PDB entry 5A39 | X-ray diffraction, 2.80 A resolution | chains B and F of the 7 polymer chains in the assembly

== Chain B ==
Molecule: DNA repair protein RAD14
Source organism: Saccharomyces cerevisiae
Notes: fragment: dna binding domain
Reference sequence: P28519 (RAD14_YEAST); residues 100-214 here correspond to UniProt positions 188-302 (UniProt number = residue number + 88)
Amino-acid sequence (115 residues; each row starts with the number of its first residue):
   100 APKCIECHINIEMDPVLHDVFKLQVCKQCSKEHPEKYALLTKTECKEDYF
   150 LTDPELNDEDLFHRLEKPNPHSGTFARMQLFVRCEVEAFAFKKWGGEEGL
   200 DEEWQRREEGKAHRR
Metal / ion sites: Zn2+: Cys-103, Cys-106, Cys-125, Cys-128
Swiss-Prot annotation at these positions:
  - zinc finger: Cys-103 to Cys-128
  - binding site (Zn(2+)): Cys-103, Cys-106, Cys-125, Cys-128
From the paper describing this entry:
  - binding site for the 15-nt DNA strand: Thr-151, Phe-174, Arg-206
  - binding site for the 15-nt DNA strand: His-170

== Chain F ==
Molecule: 13-nt DNA strand
Source organism: Saccharomyces cerevisiae
Sequence (13 nucleotides; numbered 2 to 14; the number before each row is that of its first residue):
     2 TGATGACCGTAGA
Small-molecule neighbours: Cisplatin (CPT): DG6, DA7, DC8, DC9, DG10

== Chain B / chain F interface ==
Contacting residue pairs - 6 pairs, chain B then chain F:
  Thr-151(B) / DA7(F)  phosphate contact
  Pro-153(B) / DG6(F)  phosphate contact
  Pro-153(B) / DA7(F)  phosphate contact
  Phe-174(B) / DA14(F)  base contact
  Arg-206(B) / DC8(F)  salt bridge to the phosphate
  Arg-206(B) / DC9(F)  salt bridge to the phosphate

== In short ==
Chain B and chain F form an interface of 4 and 5 residues respectively; the contacts include 2 salt bridges.
Polar pairs include Arg-206(B)/DC8(F) and Arg-206(B)/DC9(F). Bound to chain F: Cisplatin. From the paper: a
binding site for the 15-nt DNA strand at Thr-151(B), Phe-174(B) and Arg-206(B) among others.
Here chain B is DNA repair protein RAD14 and chain F is a 13-nt DNA strand, both from Saccharomyces
cerevisiae. Entry 5A39 (Structure of Rad14 in complex with cisplatin containing DNA) was determined by X-ray
diffraction (same publication as 5A3D).
